Entry 6XHU (X-ray diffraction, 1.80 A resolution); this record covers chains A and C.

# Chain A (and C)
Protein: 3C-like proteinase
Organism: Severe acute respiratory syndrome coronavirus 2
Notes: EC 3.4.22.69; chain C of this document is another copy of the same molecule, construct and numbering; everything in this record applies to it too
UniProtKB: P0DTD1 (R1AB_SARS2); residues 1-306 here correspond to UniProt positions 3264-3569 (UniProt number = residue number + 3263)
Sequence (306 residues; row label = number of the first residue in the row):
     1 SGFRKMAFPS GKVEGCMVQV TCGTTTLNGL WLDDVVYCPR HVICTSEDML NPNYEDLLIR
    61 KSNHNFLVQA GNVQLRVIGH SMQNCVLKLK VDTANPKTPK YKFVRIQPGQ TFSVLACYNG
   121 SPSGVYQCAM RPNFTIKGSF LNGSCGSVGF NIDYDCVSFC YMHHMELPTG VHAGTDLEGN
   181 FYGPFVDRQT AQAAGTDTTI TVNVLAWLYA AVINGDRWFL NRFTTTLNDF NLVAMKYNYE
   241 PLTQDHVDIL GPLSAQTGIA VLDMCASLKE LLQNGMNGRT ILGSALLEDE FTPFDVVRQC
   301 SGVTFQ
UniProt features mapped onto this chain:
  - active site: His-41 (For 3CL-PRO activity), Cys-145 (Nucleophile)
  - site: Gln-306 (Cleavage)
  - cross-link (Glycyl lysine isopeptide (Lys-Gly)): Lys-5 (interchain with G-Cter in ubiquitin), Lys-90 (interchain with G-Cter in ubiquitin)
Reported in the primary citation:
  - catalytic residues: Cys-145
  - catalytic residues: His-41 (citing earlier work)

# Chain A / chain C interface
Pairs across the interface - 88 pairs, chain A then chain C:
  Ser-1(A) / Gly-138(C)
  Ser-1(A) / Ser-139(C)
  Ser-1(A) / Phe-140(C)  hydrogen bond (backbone-backbone)
  Ser-1(A) / Glu-166(C)  hydrogen bond (backbone-side chain)
  Ser-1(A) / Gly-170(C)
  Ser-1(A) / His-172(C)  hydrogen bond (backbone-side chain)
  Gly-2(A) / Gly-138(C)
  Gly-2(A) / Ser-139(C)  hydrogen bond (backbone-side chain)
  Phe-3(A) / Gly-138(C)
  Arg-4(A) / Tyr-126(C)
  Arg-4(A) / Gln-127(C)  hydrogen bond (side chain-backbone)
  Arg-4(A) / Cys-128(C)
  Arg-4(A) / Lys-137(C)  hydrogen bond (side chain-backbone)
  Arg-4(A) / Ser-139(C)
  Arg-4(A) / Glu-290(C)  salt bridge
  Lys-5(A) / Tyr-126(C)
  Met-6(A) / Gly-124(C)
  Met-6(A) / Val-125(C)
  Met-6(A) / Tyr-126(C)  hydrophobic
  Ala-7(A) / Gly-124(C)
  Ala-7(A) / Val-125(C)  hydrogen bond (backbone-backbone)
  Phe-8(A) / Val-125(C)
  Pro-9(A) / Ser-10(C)
  Pro-9(A) / Glu-14(C)
  Pro-9(A) / Pro-122(C)  hydrophobic
  Ser-10(A) / Pro-9(C)
  Ser-10(A) / Ser-10(C)  hydrogen bond (side chain-backbone)
  Ser-10(A) / Glu-14(C)  hydrogen bond (backbone-side chain)
  Gly-11(A) / Gly-11(C)
  Gly-11(A) / Glu-14(C)  hydrogen bond (backbone-side chain)
  Glu-14(A) / Pro-9(C)
  Glu-14(A) / Ser-10(C)  hydrogen bond (side chain-backbone)
  Glu-14(A) / Gly-11(C)  hydrogen bond (side chain-backbone)
  Tyr-118(A) / Gly-302(C)
  Tyr-118(A) / Thr-304(C)
  Ser-121(A) / Thr-304(C)
  Ser-121(A) / Phe-305(C)  hydrogen bond (side chain-backbone)
  Pro-122(A) / Pro-9(C)  hydrophobic
  Pro-122(A) / Thr-304(C)
  Pro-122(A) / Phe-305(C)  hydrogen bond (backbone-backbone)
  Ser-123(A) / Val-303(C)  hydrogen bond (side chain-backbone)
  Ser-123(A) / Phe-305(C)
  Gly-124(A) / Met-6(C)
  Gly-124(A) / Ala-7(C)
  Val-125(A) / Met-6(C)
  Val-125(A) / Ala-7(C)  hydrogen bond (backbone-backbone)
  Val-125(A) / Phe-8(C)
  Val-125(A) / Val-125(C)  hydrophobic
  Tyr-126(A) / Arg-4(C)
  Tyr-126(A) / Lys-5(C)
  Tyr-126(A) / Met-6(C)  hydrophobic
  Gln-127(A) / Arg-4(C)  hydrogen bond (backbone-side chain)
  Cys-128(A) / Arg-4(C)
  Lys-137(A) / Arg-4(C)  hydrogen bond (backbone-side chain)
  Gly-138(A) / Ser-1(C)
  Gly-138(A) / Gly-2(C)
  Gly-138(A) / Phe-3(C)
  Ser-139(A) / Ser-1(C)
  Ser-139(A) / Gly-2(C)  hydrogen bond (side chain-backbone)
  Ser-139(A) / Phe-3(C)
  Ser-139(A) / Arg-4(C)
  Ser-139(A) / Gln-299(C)  hydrogen bond
  Phe-140(A) / Ser-1(C)  hydrogen bond (backbone-backbone)
  Leu-141(A) / Gln-299(C)
  Leu-141(A) / Cys-300(C)
  Leu-141(A) / Ser-301(C)
  Leu-141(A) / Gly-302(C)
  Glu-166(A) / Ser-1(C)  hydrogen bond
  His-172(A) / Ser-1(C)  hydrogen bond (side chain-backbone)
  Gly-283(A) / Leu-286(C)
  Ala-285(A) / Ala-285(C)  hydrophobic
  Ala-285(A) / Leu-286(C)  hydrophobic
  Leu-286(A) / Gly-283(C)
  Leu-286(A) / Ala-285(C)  hydrophobic
  Glu-290(A) / Arg-4(C)  salt bridge
  Gln-299(A) / Ser-139(C)  hydrogen bond
  Gln-299(A) / Leu-141(C)
  Cys-300(A) / Leu-141(C)
  Ser-301(A) / Leu-141(C)
  Gly-302(A) / Tyr-118(C)
  Gly-302(A) / Leu-141(C)
  Val-303(A) / Ser-123(C)  hydrogen bond (backbone-side chain)
  Thr-304(A) / Tyr-118(C)
  Thr-304(A) / Ser-121(C)
  Thr-304(A) / Pro-122(C)
  Phe-305(A) / Ser-121(C)
  Phe-305(A) / Pro-122(C)  hydrogen bond (backbone-backbone)
  Phe-305(A) / Ser-123(C)
Also at the interface, not in a pair above, chain A (43 interface residues in all): Leu-115, Gly-170, Thr-280, Ser-284
Also at the interface, not in a pair above, chain C (45 interface residues in all): Lys-12, Leu-115, Thr-280, Ser-284, Gln-306

# Summary
43 residues of chain A and 45 residues of chain C are in contact, with 26 hydrogen bonds and 2 salt bridges.
Among the polar pairs are Arg-4(A)/Glu-290(C), Ser-1(A)/Glu-166(C) and Ser-1(A)/His-172(C). From UniProt:
active-site residues His-41(A) and Cys-145(A) on chain A. From the paper: catalytic residues Cys-145(A) and
His-41(A).
Chain A and chain C are both 3C-like proteinase (Severe acute respiratory syndrome coronavirus 2); the
structure, Room temperature X-ray crystallography reveals oxidation and reactivity of cysteine residues in
SARS-CoV-2 3CL Mpro: Insights ..., was determined by X-ray diffraction, deposited together with 6XB0, 6XB1 and
6XB2.
